Entry 6O9G (electron microscopy, 4.80 A resolution (low resolution: residue-level contacts below are approximate; hydrogen-bond / salt-bridge calls are withheld)); this record covers chains B and D of the 4 polymer chains in the assembly.

# Chain B (and D)
Molecule: Glutamate receptor 2, Voltage-dependent calcium channel gamma-2 subunit
Source organism: Rattus norvegicus
Notes: chain D of this document is another copy of the same molecule, construct and numbering; everything in this record applies to it too
Reference sequence: chimeric construct of P19491, Q9Y698: residues 10-998 from P19491 (GRIA2_RAT), isoform P19491-2 positions 25-841 (offset varies); residues 1001-1207 from Q9Y698 positions 2-208 (UniProt number = residue number - 999)
Amino-acid sequence (1031 residues; row label = number of the first residue in the row; note: 172 numbers in that range are skipped by the numbering (no residue carries them; nothing is unmodelled there)):
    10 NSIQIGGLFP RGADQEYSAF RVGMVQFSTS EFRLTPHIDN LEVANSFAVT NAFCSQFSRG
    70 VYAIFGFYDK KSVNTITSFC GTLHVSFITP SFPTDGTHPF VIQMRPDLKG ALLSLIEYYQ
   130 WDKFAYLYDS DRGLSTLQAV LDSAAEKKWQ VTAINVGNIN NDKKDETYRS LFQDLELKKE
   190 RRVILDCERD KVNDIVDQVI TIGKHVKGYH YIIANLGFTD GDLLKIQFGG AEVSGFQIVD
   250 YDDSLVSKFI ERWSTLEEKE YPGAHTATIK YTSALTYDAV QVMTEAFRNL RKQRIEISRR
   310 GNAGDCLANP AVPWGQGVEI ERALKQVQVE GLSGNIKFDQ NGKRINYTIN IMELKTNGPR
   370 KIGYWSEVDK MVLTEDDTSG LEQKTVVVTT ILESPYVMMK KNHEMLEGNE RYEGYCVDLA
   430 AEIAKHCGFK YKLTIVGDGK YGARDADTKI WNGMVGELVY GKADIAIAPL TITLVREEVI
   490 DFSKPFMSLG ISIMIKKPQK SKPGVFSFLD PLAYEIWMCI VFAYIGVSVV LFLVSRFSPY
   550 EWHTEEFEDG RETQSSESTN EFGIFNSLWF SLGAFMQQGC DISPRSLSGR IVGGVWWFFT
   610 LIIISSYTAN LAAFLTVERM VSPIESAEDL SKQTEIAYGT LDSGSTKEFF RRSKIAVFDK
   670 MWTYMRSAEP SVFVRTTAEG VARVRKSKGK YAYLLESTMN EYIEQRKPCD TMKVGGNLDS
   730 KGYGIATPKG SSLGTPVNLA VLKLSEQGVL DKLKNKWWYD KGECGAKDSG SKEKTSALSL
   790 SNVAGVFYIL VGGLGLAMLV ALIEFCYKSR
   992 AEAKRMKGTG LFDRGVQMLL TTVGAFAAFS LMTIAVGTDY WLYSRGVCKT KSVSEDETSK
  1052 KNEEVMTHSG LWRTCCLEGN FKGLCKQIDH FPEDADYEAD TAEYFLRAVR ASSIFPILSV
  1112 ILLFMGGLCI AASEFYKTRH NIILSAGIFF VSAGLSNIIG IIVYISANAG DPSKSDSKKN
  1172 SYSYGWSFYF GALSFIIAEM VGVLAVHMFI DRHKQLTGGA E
Disordered / not traced: 550-562, 992-1001, 1043-1055, 1162-1168, 1210-1212
Construct notes: conflict Glu-241 (Asn256 in P19491), Leu-382 (Val397 in P19491), Glu-384 (Gly405 in P19491), Asp-385 (Asn406 in P19491), Gln-392 (Asn413 in P19491), Asp-1047 (Asn48 in Q9Y698); linker (999-1000); expression tag (1208-1212)
Swiss-Prot annotation at these positions:
  - glycosylation: Asn-355 (N-linked (GlcNAc...) asparagine)
Disulfide bonds: Cys-63/Cys-315, Cys-718/Cys-773, Cys-1039/Cys-1067, Cys-1066/Cys-1076
Ligand contacts:
  - cyclothiazide (CYZ), molecule 1: Ile-481, Pro-494, Ser-729, Lys-730, Gly-731
  - cyclothiazide (CYZ), molecule 2: Pro-494, Phe-495, Met-496, Ser-497, Leu-751, Ser-754, Leu-759, Asp-760, Lys-763
  - glutamic acid (GLU): Tyr-450, Pro-478, Leu-479, Thr-480, Arg-485, Gly-653, Ser-654, Thr-655, Lys-656, Glu-705, Lys-730, Tyr-732
  - Argiotoxin 636 (LU7; N~1~-{5-[(3-{[3-(L-arginylamino)propyl]amino}propyl)amino]pentyl}-N~2~-[(2,4-dihydroxyphenyl)acetyl]-L-aspartamide): Gln-586, Gly-588, Cys-589, Asp-590, Thr-617

# Chain B / chain D interface
Contacting residue pairs - 7 pairs, chain B then chain D:
  Arg-178(B) / Phe-237(D)
  Thr-210(B) / His-214(D)
  Gly-212(B) / His-214(D)
  His-214(B) / Thr-210(D)
  His-214(B) / Gly-212(D)
  Val-215(B) / Val-215(D)
  Phe-237(B) / Arg-178(D)
Interface residues without a listed pair, chain B (10 interface residues in all): Ile-209, Ile-211, Lys-234, Gly-238
Interface residues without a listed pair, chain D (10 interface residues in all): Ile-209, Ile-211, Lys-234, Gly-238

# Summary
Chain B and chain D each contribute 10 residues to their interface. Chain B binds glutamic acid, cyclothiazide
and Argiotoxin 636.
Chain B and chain D are both Glutamate receptor 2, Voltage-dependent calcium channel gamma-2 subunit (Rattus
norvegicus); the structure, Open state GluA2 in complex with STZ and blocked by AgTx-636, after micelle signal
subtraction, was determined by electron microscopy, deposited together with 6DLZ, 6DM0 and 6DM1.
